Entry 5KND (X-ray diffraction, 2.89 A resolution); this record covers chains A and G of the 8 polymer chains in the assembly.

[Chain A]
Molecule: V-type sodium ATPase catalytic subunit A
Organism: Enterococcus hirae ATCC 9790
Notes: EC 3.6.3.15
UniProtKB: Q08636 (NTPA_ENTHA); residue numbers follow UniProt; this construct covers 1-593
Chain sequence (600 residues; each row starts with the number of its first residue; numbers below 1 keep their minus sign (Gly-6 is residue -6)):
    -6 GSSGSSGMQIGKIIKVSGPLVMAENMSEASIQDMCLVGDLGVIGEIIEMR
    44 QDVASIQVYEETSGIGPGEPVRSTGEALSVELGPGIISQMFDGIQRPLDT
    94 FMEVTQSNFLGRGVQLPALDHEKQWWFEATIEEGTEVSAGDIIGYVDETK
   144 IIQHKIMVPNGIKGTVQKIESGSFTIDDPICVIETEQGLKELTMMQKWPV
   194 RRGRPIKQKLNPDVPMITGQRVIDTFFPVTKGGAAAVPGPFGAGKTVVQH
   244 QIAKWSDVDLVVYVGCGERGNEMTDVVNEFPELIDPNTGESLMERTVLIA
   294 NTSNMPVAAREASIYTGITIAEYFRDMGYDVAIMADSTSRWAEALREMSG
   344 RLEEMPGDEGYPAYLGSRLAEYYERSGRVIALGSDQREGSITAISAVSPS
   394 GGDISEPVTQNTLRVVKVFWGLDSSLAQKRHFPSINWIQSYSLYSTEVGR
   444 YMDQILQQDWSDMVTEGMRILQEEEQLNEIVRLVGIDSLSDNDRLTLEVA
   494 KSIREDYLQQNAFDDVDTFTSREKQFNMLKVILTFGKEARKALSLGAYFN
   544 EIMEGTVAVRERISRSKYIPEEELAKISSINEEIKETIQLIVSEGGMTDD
Disordered / not traced: -6 to 0, 587-593
Construct notes: expression tag (-6 to 0)
Curated features (UniProtKB/Swiss-Prot):
  - binding site (ATP): Gly232 to Thr239

[Chain G]
Molecule: V-type sodium ATPase subunit D
Organism: Enterococcus hirae ATCC 9790
UniProtKB: P43435 (NTPD_ENTHA); numbering as in UniProt (aligned over 1-210)
Chain sequence (217 residues; row label = number of the first residue in the row; numbers below 1 keep their minus sign (Gly-6 is residue -6)):
    -6 GSSGSSGMRLNVNPTRMELTRLKKQLTTATRGHKLLKDKQDELMRQFILL
    44 IRKNNELRQAIEKETQTAMKDFVLAKSTVEEAFIDELLALPAENVSISVV
    94 EKNIMSVKVPLMNFQYDETLNETPLEYGYLHSNAELDRSIDGFTQLLPKL
   144 LKLAEVEKTCQLMAEEIEKTRRRVNALEYMTIPQLEETIYYIKMKLEENE
   194 RAEVTRLIKVKNMGTEE
Disordered / not traced: -6 to 5, 80-85, 109-125, 207-210
Construct notes: expression tag (-6 to 0)

[Chain A / chain G interface]
Contacting residue pairs (9; chain A residue first):
  Glu346(A) - Lys204(G)  salt bridge
  Met348(A) - Thr198(G)
  Met348(A) - Ile201(G)  hydrophobic
  Pro349(A) - Val197(G)  hydrophobic
  Glu352(A) - Glu190(G)  hydrogen bond (backbone-side chain)
  Arg475(A) - Asp31(G)  salt bridge
  Leu476(A) - Asp31(G)
  Leu476(A) - Asp34(G)
  Val477(A) - Arg38(G)
Also at the interface, not in a pair above, chain A (9 interface residues in all): Glu347, Asp351
Also at the interface, not in a pair above, chain G (10 interface residues in all): Lys27, Arg194

[Overview]
9 residues of chain A and 10 residues of chain G are in contact, with 1 hydrogen bond and 2 salt bridges.
Polar contacts include Glu346(A)-Lys204(G), Arg475(A)-Asp31(G) and Glu352(A)-Glu190(G). UniProt lists 8
ATP-binding residues on chain A.
Chain A is V-type sodium ATPase catalytic subunit A and chain G is V-type sodium ATPase subunit D, both from
Enterococcus hirae ATCC 9790; the structure, Crystal structure of the Pi-bound V1 complex, was determined by
X-ray diffraction, deposited together with 5KNB and 5KNC.
